Entry 8VTN (X-ray diffraction, 3.57 A resolution); this record covers chains L and M of the 3 polymer chains in the assembly.

Chain L:
Protein: Reaction center protein L chain
Organism: Cereibacter sphaeroides
UniProt: P0C0Y8 (RCEL_RHOSH); residues 1-281 here correspond to UniProt positions 2-282 (UniProt number = residue number + 1)
Sequence (281 residues; each row starts with the number of its first residue):
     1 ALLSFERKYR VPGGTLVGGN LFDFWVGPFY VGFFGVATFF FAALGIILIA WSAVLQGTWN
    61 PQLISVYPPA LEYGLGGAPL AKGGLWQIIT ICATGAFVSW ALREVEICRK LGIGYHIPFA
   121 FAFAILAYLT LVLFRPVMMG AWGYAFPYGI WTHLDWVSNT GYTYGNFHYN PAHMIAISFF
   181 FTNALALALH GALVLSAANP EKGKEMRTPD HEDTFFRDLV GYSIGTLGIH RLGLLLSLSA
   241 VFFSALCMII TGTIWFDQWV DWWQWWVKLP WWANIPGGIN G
Ion coordination: Fe ion: His-190 (shared with His-219(M), Glu-234(M), His-266(M) of chain M)
Residues lining bound ligands:
  - bacteriochlorophyll a (BCL), molecule 1: Ile-46, Tyr-128, Leu-131, Phe-146, Ile-150, Trp-151, His-153, Leu-154, Val-157
  - bacteriochlorophyll a (BCL), molecule 2: Phe-97, Phe-121, Ala-124, Ile-125, Ala-127, Tyr-128, Leu-131, Trp-156, Val-157, Ser-158, Thr-160, Gly-161, Tyr-162, Asn-166, Phe-167, His-168, His-173, Ala-176, Ile-177, Phe-180, Phe-181, Ala-240, Val-241, Ser-244, Ala-245, Cys-247, Met-248
  - bacteriochlorophyll a (BCL), molecule 3: Val-157, Tyr-162, His-168, Phe-181
  - bacteriochlorophyll a (BCL), molecule 4: His-168, His-173, Met-174, Ile-177, Ser-178, Phe-181, Thr-182, Leu-185
  - bacteriopheophytin a (BPH), molecule 1: Thr-38, Phe-41, Ala-42, Gly-45, Ile-49, Ile-89, Cys-92, Ala-93, Ala-96, Phe-97, Trp-100, Glu-104, Ile-117, Ala-120, Phe-121, Phe-123, Ala-124, Tyr-128, Tyr-148, Gly-149, His-153, Phe-180, Ser-237, Leu-238, Val-241
  - bacteriopheophytin a (BPH), molecule 2: Phe-181, Ala-184, Leu-185, Ala-188, Leu-189, Leu-219, Val-220

Chain M:
Protein: Reaction center protein M chain
Organism: Cereibacter sphaeroides
UniProt: P0C0Y9 (RCEM_CERSP); residues 2-302 here correspond to UniProt positions 3-303 (UniProt number = residue number + 1)
Sequence (301 residues; each row starts with the number of its first residue):
     2 EYQNIFSQVQ VRGPADLGMT EDVNLANRSG VGPFSTLLGW FGNAQLGPIY LGSLGVLSLF
    62 SGLMWFFTIG IWFWYQAGWN PAVFLRDLFF FSLEPPAPEY GLSFAAPLKE GGLWLIASFF
   122 MFVAVWSWWG RTYLRAQALG MGKHTAWAFL SAIWLWMVLG FIRPILMGSW SEAVPYGIFS
   182 HLDWTNNFSL VHGNLFYNPF HGLSIAFLXG SALLFAMHGA TILAVSRFGG ERELEQIADR
   242 GTAAERAALF VRWTMGFNAT MEGIHRWAIW MAVLVTLTGG IGILLSGTVV DNWYVWGQNH
   302 G
Differences from the reference sequence: conflict A1ADY_210 (Tyr211 in P0C0Y9), Val-252 (Trp253 in P0C0Y9)
Modified / non-standard residues: A1ADY ((2S)-2-azanyl-3-[2-[oxidanyl(oxidanylidene)-$l4-azanyl]phenyl]propan-1-ol) at position 210
Ion coordination: Fe ion: His-219, Glu-234, His-266 (shared with His-190(L) of chain L)
Residues lining bound ligands:
  - bacteriochlorophyll a (BCL), molecule 1: Trp-66, Met-122, Val-126, Ala-153, Ile-154, Leu-156, Trp-157, Leu-160, Trp-185, Thr-186, Asn-187, Phe-189, Ser-190, Asn-195, Leu-196, Phe-197, His-202, Ser-205, Ile-206, Leu-209, A1ADY_210, Val-276, Thr-277, Gly-280, Gly-281, Ile-284
  - bacteriochlorophyll a (BCL), molecule 2: Met-122, Trp-157, Leu-160, Val-175, Ile-179, His-182, Leu-183, Trp-185, Thr-186
  - bacteriochlorophyll a (BCL), molecule 3: Thr-186, Phe-197, A1ADY_210
  - bacteriochlorophyll a (BCL), molecule 4: Phe-197, His-202, Gly-203, Ile-206, Ala-207, A1ADY_210, Gly-211, Leu-214, Met-272
  - bacteriopheophytin a (BPH), molecule 1: Ser-59, Leu-60, Gly-63, Leu-64, Phe-67, Ala-125, Val-126, Trp-129, Thr-133, Thr-146, Ala-149, Phe-150, Ala-153, Ala-273, Val-274, Val-276, Thr-277
  - bacteriopheophytin a (BPH), molecule 2: A1ADY_210, Ala-213, Leu-214, Ala-217, Met-218, Thr-255, Met-256
  - spheroidene (SPO): Trp-66, Phe-67, Phe-68, Ile-70, Gly-71, Ile-72, Phe-74, Trp-75, Phe-85, Trp-115, Leu-116, Ser-119, Phe-120, Met-122, Phe-123, Trp-157, Met-158, Leu-160, Gly-161, Phe-162, Trp-171, Val-175, Pro-176, Tyr-177, Gly-178, Ile-179, His-182
Swiss-Prot annotation at these positions:
  - binding site ((7R,8Z)-bacteriochlorophyll b): His-182, His-202
  - binding site (Fe cation): His-219, Glu-234, His-266

Interface between chain L and chain M:
Residue-residue contacts (191; chain L residue first):
  Ala-1(L) / Arg-253(M)  hydrogen bond (backbone-side chain)
  Leu-3(L) / Leu-250(M)  hydrophobic
  Leu-3(L) / Arg-253(M)
  Leu-3(L) / Asn-259(M)
  Phe-5(L) / Arg-241(M)
  Phe-5(L) / Glu-246(M)
  Phe-5(L) / Leu-250(M)  hydrophobic
  Glu-6(L) / Leu-250(M)
  Glu-6(L) / Arg-253(M)  salt bridge
  Glu-6(L) / Trp-254(M)  hydrogen bond
  Lys-8(L) / Glu-246(M)  salt bridge
  Tyr-9(L) / Thr-243(M)
  Tyr-9(L) / Glu-246(M)  hydrogen bond
  Tyr-9(L) / Arg-247(M)
  Tyr-9(L) / Leu-250(M)  hydrophobic
  Tyr-9(L) / Trp-254(M)
  Arg-10(L) / Trp-254(M)
  Trp-25(L) / Trp-254(M)
  Pro-28(L) / Arg-253(M)
  Pro-28(L) / Trp-254(M)
  Phe-29(L) / Trp-254(M)
  Phe-29(L) / Met-256(M)
  Phe-29(L) / Gly-257(M)
  Tyr-30(L) / Trp-254(M)  hydrogen bond (backbone-backbone)
  Trp-100(L) / Thr-255(M)
  Arg-103(L) / Trp-254(M)  hydrogen bond (side chain-backbone)
  Arg-103(L) / Thr-255(M)  hydrogen bond (side chain-backbone)
  Glu-104(L) / Phe-251(M)
  Glu-104(L) / Thr-255(M)
  Ile-107(L) / Phe-251(M)  hydrophobic
  Ile-107(L) / Trp-254(M)
  Ile-107(L) / Thr-255(M)
  Cys-108(L) / Phe-251(M)  hydrophobic
  Lys-110(L) / Trp-254(M)
  Leu-111(L) / Arg-247(M)  hydrogen bond (backbone-side chain)
  Leu-111(L) / Phe-251(M)  hydrophobic
  Gly-112(L) / Arg-228(M)  hydrogen bond (backbone-side chain)
  Gly-112(L) / Phe-229(M)
  Ile-113(L) / Ala-225(M)
  Ile-113(L) / Val-226(M)  hydrophobic
  Ile-113(L) / Arg-228(M)  hydrogen bond (backbone-side chain)
  Gly-114(L) / Ala-225(M)  hydrogen bond (backbone-backbone)
  Gly-114(L) / Arg-228(M)
  Tyr-115(L) / Glu-2(M)
  His-116(L) / Asn-5(M)
  His-116(L) / Ala-221(M)
  His-116(L) / Leu-224(M)
  His-116(L) / Ala-225(M)
  Ile-117(L) / Ala-221(M)  hydrophobic
  Ile-117(L) / Thr-222(M)
  Ile-117(L) / Phe-251(M)  hydrophobic
  Trp-151(L) / Phe-197(M)
  Leu-154(L) / Phe-197(M)
  Asp-155(L) / Tyr-198(M)
  Ser-158(L) / Asn-195(M)
  Ser-158(L) / Phe-197(M)
  Tyr-162(L) / Asn-187(M)  hydrogen bond
  Tyr-162(L) / Leu-191(M)
  Asn-166(L) / Asn-187(M)
  His-168(L) / Leu-183(M)  hydrogen bond (side chain-backbone)
  His-168(L) / Thr-186(M)
  Tyr-169(L) / Phe-180(M)  hydrophobic
  Tyr-169(L) / Asp-184(M)  hydrogen bond
  Met-174(L) / Phe-180(M)  hydrophobic
  Met-174(L) / Leu-183(M)  hydrophobic
  Phe-180(L) / Ala-213(M)  hydrophobic
  Asn-183(L) / Ser-212(M)
  Asn-183(L) / Ala-213(M)
  Asn-183(L) / Phe-216(M)
  Ala-184(L) / Ala-273(M)
  Ala-186(L) / Phe-216(M)  hydrophobic
  Leu-187(L) / Ser-212(M)
  Leu-187(L) / Phe-216(M)  hydrophobic
  Leu-187(L) / Ala-269(M)
  Leu-187(L) / Met-272(M)  hydrophobic
  Ala-188(L) / Ala-273(M)  hydrophobic
  Leu-189(L) / Thr-146(M)
  His-190(L) / Phe-216(M)
  His-190(L) / His-219(M)
  His-190(L) / Glu-234(M)  salt bridge
  His-190(L) / His-266(M)
  Ala-192(L) / His-145(M)
  Ala-192(L) / Thr-146(M)
  Ala-192(L) / Ile-270(M)  hydrophobic
  Val-194(L) / His-266(M)
  Leu-195(L) / His-145(M)
  Leu-195(L) / Glu-263(M)
  Leu-195(L) / His-266(M)
  Leu-195(L) / Ile-270(M)  hydrophobic
  Ser-196(L) / Met-142(M)
  Ser-196(L) / Gly-143(M)  hydrogen bond (backbone-backbone)
  Ser-196(L) / His-145(M)  hydrogen bond (backbone-side chain)
  Ala-197(L) / Leu-235(M)  hydrophobic
  Ala-198(L) / Leu-235(M)
  Asn-199(L) / Gly-143(M)
  Asn-199(L) / His-145(M)
  Asn-199(L) / Glu-263(M)  hydrogen bond
  Asn-199(L) / Arg-267(M)  hydrogen bond
  Pro-200(L) / Gly-141(M)
  Pro-200(L) / Met-142(M)
  Pro-200(L) / Gly-143(M)
  Glu-201(L) / Gly-141(M)
  Glu-201(L) / Met-142(M)
  Glu-201(L) / Lys-144(M)  salt bridge
  Lys-204(L) / Gly-141(M)
  Met-206(L) / Leu-235(M)
  Met-206(L) / Ala-239(M)  hydrophobic
  Arg-207(L) / Glu-22(M)  salt bridge
  Arg-207(L) / Leu-140(M)  hydrogen bond (side chain-backbone)
  Arg-207(L) / Gly-141(M)  hydrogen bond (side chain-backbone)
  Arg-207(L) / Met-142(M)
  Arg-207(L) / Leu-235(M)
  Pro-209(L) / Leu-235(M)  hydrophobic
  Asp-210(L) / Met-20(M)
  His-211(L) / Met-20(M)
  His-211(L) / Glu-22(M)  salt bridge
  His-211(L) / Leu-140(M)
  His-211(L) / Met-142(M)
  Glu-212(L) / Leu-235(M)
  Thr-214(L) / Gly-19(M)
  Thr-214(L) / Met-20(M)  hydrogen bond (side chain-backbone)
  Thr-214(L) / Arg-29(M)
  Thr-214(L) / Leu-140(M)
  Phe-215(L) / Arg-136(M)
  Phe-215(L) / Thr-146(M)
  Arg-217(L) / Asn-44(M)
  Arg-217(L) / Gln-46(M)
  Arg-217(L) / Gly-48(M)
  Arg-217(L) / Pro-49(M)
  Arg-217(L) / Ile-50(M)
  Arg-217(L) / Tyr-51(M)
  Asp-218(L) / Val-24(M)
  Asp-218(L) / Arg-29(M)  salt bridge
  Asp-218(L) / Ile-50(M)
  Asp-218(L) / Tyr-51(M)  hydrogen bond (backbone-backbone)
  Asp-218(L) / Arg-132(M)  hydrogen bond (backbone-side chain)
  Leu-219(L) / Trp-129(M)
  Leu-219(L) / Arg-132(M)  hydrogen bond (backbone-side chain)
  Leu-219(L) / Thr-133(M)
  Val-220(L) / Ile-50(M)
  Gly-221(L) / Leu-47(M)
  Gly-221(L) / Gly-48(M)  hydrogen bond (backbone-backbone)
  Gly-221(L) / Ile-50(M)
  Tyr-222(L) / Leu-39(M)
  Tyr-222(L) / Asn-44(M)  hydrogen bond (side chain-backbone)
  Tyr-222(L) / Gln-46(M)
  Tyr-222(L) / Leu-47(M)  hydrophobic
  Ser-223(L) / Asn-44(M)
  Ile-224(L) / Gly-43(M)
  Ile-224(L) / Asn-44(M)  hydrogen bond (backbone-backbone)
  Thr-226(L) / Glu-232(M)
  Leu-227(L) / Leu-224(M)  hydrophobic
  Ile-229(L) / Phe-216(M)
  His-230(L) / Gly-220(M)
  His-230(L) / Ile-223(M)
  His-230(L) / Glu-234(M)  salt bridge
  Arg-231(L) / Asn-5(M)  hydrogen bond (side chain-backbone)
  Arg-231(L) / Ile-6(M)
  Arg-231(L) / Ser-8(M)  hydrogen bond
  Arg-231(L) / Trp-41(M)  hydrogen bond (side chain-backbone)
  Arg-231(L) / Phe-42(M)  hydrogen bond (side chain-backbone)
  Leu-232(L) / Phe-42(M)
  Gly-233(L) / Phe-216(M)
  Leu-234(L) / Ala-217(M)
  Leu-234(L) / Leu-224(M)  hydrophobic
  Leu-235(L) / Phe-42(M)  hydrophobic
  Ser-237(L) / Ala-213(M)
  Ser-237(L) / Ala-217(M)
  Trp-263(L) / Phe-180(M)  hydrophobic
  Trp-266(L) / Leu-86(M)  hydrogen bond (side chain-backbone)
  Trp-266(L) / Arg-87(M)  hydrogen bond (side chain-backbone)
  Val-267(L) / Arg-87(M)
  Val-267(L) / Phe-91(M)  hydrophobic
  Trp-272(L) / Ala-83(M)
  Trp-272(L) / Leu-86(M)  hydrophobic
  Trp-272(L) / Arg-87(M)  hydrogen bond (backbone-side chain)
  Ile-275(L) / Asn-81(M)
  Ile-275(L) / Val-84(M)  hydrophobic
  Ile-275(L) / Arg-87(M)
  Pro-276(L) / Val-84(M)
  Gly-277(L) / Val-84(M)
  Gly-277(L) / Arg-87(M)
  Gly-278(L) / Gln-77(M)  hydrogen bond (backbone-backbone)
  Gly-278(L) / Val-84(M)
  Gly-278(L) / Asp-88(M)
  Ile-279(L) / Asp-88(M)  hydrogen bond (backbone-side chain)
  Ile-279(L) / Phe-91(M)  hydrophobic
  Asn-280(L) / Arg-87(M)  hydrogen bond (backbone-side chain)
  Asn-280(L) / Asp-88(M)  hydrogen bond (backbone-side chain)
  Asn-280(L) / Phe-91(M)
  Gly-281(L) / Arg-87(M)
Other interface residues (no listed pair), chain L (96 interface residues in all): Leu-2, Ala-120, Val-157, Phe-181, Gly-191, Leu-193, Asp-213, Gly-228
Other interface residues (no listed pair), chain M (99 interface residues in all): Gln-4, Phe-7, Asp-17, Ala-45, Ala-78, Phe-90, Phe-92, Ala-137, Gln-138, Leu-209, A1ADY_210, Leu-215, Ile-238, Ala-249

Overview:
96 residues of chain L face 99 of chain M across their interface; the contacts include 37 hydrogen bonds and 8
salt bridges. Among the polar pairs are Glu-6(L)/Arg-253(M), Lys-8(L)/Glu-246(M) and His-190(L)/Glu-234(M).
Bacteriochlorophyll a and bacteriopheophytin a are bound between chain L and chain M.
Here chain L is Reaction center protein L chain and chain M is Reaction center protein M chain, both from
Cereibacter sphaeroides. Entry 8VTN (Crystal structure of R. sphaeroides Photosynthetic Reaction Center
variant Y(M210)2-nitrophenylalanine) was determined by X-ray diffraction (same publication as 8VTJ, 8VTK,
8VTL, 8VTM and 8VTO).
